Entry 8QYH (electron microscopy, 2.40 A resolution); this record covers chains B and F of the 7 polymer chains in the assembly.

# Chain B
Name: Anti-phage defense ZorAB system ZorA
Source organism: Escherichia coli
Reference sequence: A0A0V7WZR2 (A0A0V7WZR2_ECOLX); residues 1-273 here = UniProt positions 1-273
Sequence (280 residues; each row starts with the number of its first residue):
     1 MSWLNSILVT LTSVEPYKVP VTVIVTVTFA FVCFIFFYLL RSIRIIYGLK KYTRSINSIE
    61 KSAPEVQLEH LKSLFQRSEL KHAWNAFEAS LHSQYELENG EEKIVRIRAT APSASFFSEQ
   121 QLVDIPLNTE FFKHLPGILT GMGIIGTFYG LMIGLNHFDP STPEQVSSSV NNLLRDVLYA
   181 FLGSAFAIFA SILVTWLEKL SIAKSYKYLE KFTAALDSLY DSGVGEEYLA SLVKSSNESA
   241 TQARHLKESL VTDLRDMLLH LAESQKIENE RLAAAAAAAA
Unresolved in the structure: 270-280
Sequence notes: conflict Ala86 (Glu in A0A0V7WZR2), Ala89 (Glu in A0A0V7WZR2); expression tag (274-280)
Reported in the primary citation:
  - mutagenesis - L250G/L254G/L258G/L261G, L250N/L254N/L258N/L261N: decreased stability in response to TMD domain

# Chain F
Name: Membrane protein
Source organism: Escherichia coli
Reference sequence: A0A0V7WZP0 (A0A0V7WZP0_ECOLX); numbering as in UniProt (aligned over 1-246)
Sequence (246 residues; each row starts with the number of its first residue):
     1 MFGNAFGVKK RRSDEAEKPF WISYADLMTA MMVLFLVVMV ASLSSVTQRI QRAEQGEKAR
    61 GQDISRLCER LELHARNVNK NIVVDCHDNR ISFGEAGRFA HNQFFLNAEG QKALQDVVPL
   121 VLEASNSEEG KKWFKQIVIE GFTDTDGSYL YNLHLSLQRS EWVMCSLLDS RSPLQKNISA
   181 EQQLQIRKLF LAGGVSFNNA KESKEASRRV ELRMQFFGLK DKRDKADEVD FPPVVNKEVC
   241 QLVMPL
Disulfide bonds: Cys68-Cys86, Cys165-Cys240
Reported in the primary citation:
  - mutagenesis - D26N: abolished localization to ZorD
  - mutagenesis - Y151A/N152A/L155A/R159A: decreased stability

# Chain B / chain F interface
Pairs across the interface - 8 pairs, chain B then chain F:
  Thr110(B) - Ala5(F)
  Thr110(B) - Phe6(F)
  Ala111(B) - Phe6(F)
  Pro112(B) - Ala5(F)
  Pro112(B) - Phe6(F)
  Val166(B) - Leu43(F)  hydrophobic
  Val170(B) - Leu43(F)  hydrophobic
  Ser222(B) - Phe6(F)
Interface residues without a listed pair, chain B (8 interface residues in all): Ala109, Leu174
Interface residues without a listed pair, chain F (5 interface residues in all): Leu36, Met39

# In short
The interface between chain B and chain F involves 8 residues on one side and 5 on the other. From the paper:
L250G/L254G/L258G/L261G and L250N/L254N/L258N/L261N of chain B reduce stability in response to TMD domain;
D26N of chain F abolishes localization to ZorD.
Chain B is Anti-phage defense ZorAB system ZorA and chain F is Membrane protein, both from Escherichia coli;
the structure, Zorya anti-bacteriophage defense system ZorAB ZorA E86A_E89A, Calcium binding site mutation,
was determined by electron microscopy together with 8QYD, 8QYK and 8QYY from the same study.
